PDB entry 1XCX | X-ray diffraction, 1.90 A resolution | chain A

Chain A:
Protein: Alpha-amylase
Source organism: Homo sapiens
Notes: EC 3.2.1.1
Reference sequence: P04746 (AMYP_HUMAN); residues 1-496 here correspond to UniProt positions 16-511 (UniProt number = residue number + 15)
Amino-acid sequence (496 residues; each row starts with the number of its first residue):
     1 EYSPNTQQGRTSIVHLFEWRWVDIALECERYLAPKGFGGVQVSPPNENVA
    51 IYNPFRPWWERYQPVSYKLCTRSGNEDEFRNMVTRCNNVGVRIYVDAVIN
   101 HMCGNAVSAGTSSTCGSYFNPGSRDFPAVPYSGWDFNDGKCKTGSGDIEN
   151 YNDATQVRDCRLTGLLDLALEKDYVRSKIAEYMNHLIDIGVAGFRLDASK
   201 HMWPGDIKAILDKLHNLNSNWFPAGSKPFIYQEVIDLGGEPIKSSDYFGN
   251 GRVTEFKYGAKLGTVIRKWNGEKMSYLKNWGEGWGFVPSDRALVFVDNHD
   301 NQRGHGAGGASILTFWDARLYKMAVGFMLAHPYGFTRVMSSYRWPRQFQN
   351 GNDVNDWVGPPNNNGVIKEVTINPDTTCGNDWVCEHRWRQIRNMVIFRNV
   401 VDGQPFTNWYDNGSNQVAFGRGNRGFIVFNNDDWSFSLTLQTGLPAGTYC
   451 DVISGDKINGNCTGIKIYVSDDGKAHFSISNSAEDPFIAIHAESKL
Disulfides: Cys28-Cys86, Cys70-Cys115, Cys141-Cys160, Cys378-Cys384, Cys450-Cys462
Covalently attached groups: N-acetylglucosamine (NAG) linked to Asn461
Modified positions: Glu1 (pyroglutamic acid; PCA)
Bound ions: Ca2+: Asn100, Arg158, Asp167, His201

Summary:
N-acetylglucosamine is covalently linked to Asn461. Asn100, Arg158, Asp167 and His201 form the Ca2+ site.
Chain A is Alpha-amylase (Homo sapiens); the structure, Acarbose Rearrangement Mechanism Implied by the
Kinetic and Structural Analysis of Human Pancreatic alpha-Amylase in Complex ..., was determined by X-ray
diffraction (same publication as 1XCW and 1XD1).
